PDB entry 4OC7 | X-ray diffraction, 2.50 A resolution | chains A and B

== Chain A ==
Molecule: Retinoic acid receptor RXR-alpha
From: Homo sapiens
Notes: fragment: ligand binding domain
UniProtKB: P19793 (RXRA_HUMAN); residue numbers follow UniProt; this construct covers 223-462
Chain sequence (254 residues; row label = number of the first residue in the row):
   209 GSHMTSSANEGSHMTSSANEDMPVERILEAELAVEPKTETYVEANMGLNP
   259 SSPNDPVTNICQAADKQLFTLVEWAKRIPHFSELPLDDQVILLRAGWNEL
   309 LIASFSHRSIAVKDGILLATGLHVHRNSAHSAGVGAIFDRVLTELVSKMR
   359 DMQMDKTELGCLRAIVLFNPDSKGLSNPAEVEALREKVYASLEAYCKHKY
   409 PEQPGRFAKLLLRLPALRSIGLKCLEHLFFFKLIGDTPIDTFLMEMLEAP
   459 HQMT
Disordered / not traced: 209-228, 245-261, 459-462
Construct notes: expression tag (209-222)
Small-molecule neighbours: 2QO ((2E)-3-[6-hydroxy-3'-(prop-2-en-1-yl)biphenyl-3-yl]prop-2-enoic acid): Ile268, Ala271, Ala272, Gln275, Asn306, Leu309, Ile310, Phe313, Arg316, Ile324, Leu326, Ala327, Ile345, Phe346, Val349, Cys432, His435, Leu436, Phe439
Curated features (UniProtKB/Swiss-Prot):
  - region: Arg348 to Gly368 (Required for nuclear export)
  - binding site (9-cis-retinoate): Arg316, Ala327
  - binding site (all-trans-retinoate): Arg316, Ala327
  - modified residue (Phosphoserine): Ser259, Ser260
  - mutagenesis: Val280 (V280A: Abolished ubiquitination and degradation by UBR5), Glu352 to Thr462 (No impact on acetylation by EP300), Met357 to Met360 (Abolishes nuclear export), Leu418 to Leu430 (Abolishes nuclear localization), Glu434 (E434N/Q/K/A: As a heterodimer with NR1H4, impairs interaction with coactivator NCOA1. Impairs transcriptional activity)

== Chain B ==
Molecule: Nuclear receptor coactivator 2
Notes: fragment: nuclear receptor interaction motif 2 (residues 686-698)
UniProtKB: Q15596 (NCOA2_HUMAN); residues 471-483 here correspond to UniProt positions 686-698 (UniProt number = residue number + 215)
Chain sequence (13 residues; numbered 471 to 483; the number before each row is that of its first residue):
   471 KHKILHRLLQDSS
Disordered / not traced: 471, 482-483

== How chain A and chain B interact ==
Contacting residue pairs - 22 pairs, chain A then chain B:
  Phe277(A) - Leu478(B)  hydrophobic
  Val280(A) - Leu475(B)  hydrophobic
  Val280(A) - Leu478(B)  hydrophobic
  Val280(A) - Leu479(B)  hydrophobic
  Lys284(A) - Leu478(B)  hydrogen bond (side chain-backbone)
  Lys284(A) - Leu479(B)
  Lys284(A) - Asp481(B)  salt bridge
  Leu294(A) - Leu479(B)  hydrophobic
  Gln297(A) - Leu479(B)
  Val298(A) - Leu475(B)  hydrophobic
  Val298(A) - His476(B)
  Val298(A) - Leu479(B)  hydrophobic
  Leu301(A) - Leu479(B)  hydrophobic
  Arg302(A) - Leu475(B)
  Thr449(A) - Ile474(B)
  Phe450(A) - Ile474(B)  hydrophobic
  Phe450(A) - Leu475(B)  hydrophobic
  Phe450(A) - Leu478(B)  hydrophobic
  Glu453(A) - His472(B)
  Glu453(A) - Lys473(B)
  Glu453(A) - Ile474(B)  hydrogen bond (side chain-backbone)
  Glu453(A) - Leu475(B)  hydrogen bond (side chain-backbone)
Interface residues without a listed pair, chain A (13 interface residues in all): Phe289, Asp295
Interface residues without a listed pair, chain B (9 interface residues in all): Gln480

== Summary ==
Chain A and chain B form an interface of 13 and 9 residues respectively; the contacts include 3 hydrogen bonds
and 1 salt bridge. Among the polar pairs are Lys284(A)-Asp481(B), Lys284(A)-Leu478(B) and Glu453(A)-Ile474(B).
Ligands of chain A: compound 2QO.
Chain A is Retinoic acid receptor RXR-alpha (Homo sapiens) and chain B is Nuclear receptor coactivator 2; the
structure, Retinoic acid receptor alpha in complex with (E)-3-(3'-allyl-6-hydroxy-[1,1'-biphenyl]-3-yl)acrylic
acid and a fragment of the coactivator TIF2, was determined by X-ray diffraction.
